Entry 5R1N (X-ray diffraction, 1.94 A resolution); this record covers chains A and B.

== Chain A ==
Protein: Pre-mRNA-splicing factor 8
Organism: Saccharomyces cerevisiae (strain ATCC 204508 / S288c)
Notes: fragment: yPrp8 RNaseH
Reference sequence: P33334 (PRP8_YEAST); numbering as in UniProt (aligned over 1836-2090)
Chain sequence (258 residues; numbered 1833 to 2090; the number before each row is that of its first residue):
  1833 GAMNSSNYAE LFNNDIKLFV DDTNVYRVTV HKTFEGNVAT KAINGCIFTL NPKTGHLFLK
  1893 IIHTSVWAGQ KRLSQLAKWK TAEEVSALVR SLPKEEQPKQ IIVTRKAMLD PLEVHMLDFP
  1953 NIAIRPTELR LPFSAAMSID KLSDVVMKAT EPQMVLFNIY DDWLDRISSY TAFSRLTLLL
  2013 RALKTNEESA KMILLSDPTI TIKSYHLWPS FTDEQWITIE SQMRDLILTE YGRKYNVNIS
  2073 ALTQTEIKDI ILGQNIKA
Disordered / not traced: 2070-2090
Sequence notes: expression tag (1833-1835)
Curated features (UniProtKB/Swiss-Prot):
  - mutagenesis: Asp1853 (D1853A: Alters protein folding. Severely impaired growth. Strongly reduced growth at 35 degrees Celsius; when associated with A-1854; D1853N: Reduced growth at 30 degrees Celsius ...), Asp1854 (D1854A: Reduced growth at 30 degrees Celsius. Strongly reduced growth at 16 degrees Celsius. Strongly reduced growth at 35 degrees Celsius; when associated with A-1853 ...), Thr1855 (T1855A: Reduced growth at 30 degrees Celsius. Strongly reduced growth at 16 degrees Celsius), Thr1936 (T1936A: Reduced growth at 30 degrees Celsius. Strongly reduced growth at 16 degrees Celsius), Arg1937 (R1937K: Severely impaired growth. Reduced growth at 30 degrees Celsius. Strongly reduced growth at 16 degrees Celsius)

== Chain B ==
Protein: A1 cistron-splicing factor AAR2
Organism: Saccharomyces cerevisiae (strain ATCC 204508 / S288c)
Notes: fragment: GAMA - Aar2(1-152) - SSSSS - Aar2(171-317); engineered mutation(s): L153_D170delinsSSSSS
Reference sequence: P32357 (AAR2_YEAST); aligned to UniProt positions 1-317 over residues 1-317
Chain sequence (308 residues; numbered -3 to 317; 13 numbers in that range are skipped by the numbering (no residue carries them; nothing is unmodelled there); the number before each row is that of its first residue; numbers below 1 keep their minus sign (Gly-3 is residue -3)):
    -3 GAMAMNTVPF TSAPIEVTIG IDQYSFNVKE NQPFHGIKDI PIGHVHVIHF QHADNSSMRY
    57 GYWFDCRMGN FYIQYDPKDG LYKMMEERDG AKFENIVHNF KERQMMVSYP KIDEDDTWYN
   117 LTEFVQMDKI RKIVRKDENQ FSYVDSSMTT VQENEL
   166 SSSSSDPAHS LNYTVINFKS REAIRPGHEM EDFLDKSYYL NTVMLQGIFK NSSNYFGELQ
   226 FAFLNAMFFG NYGSSLQWHA MIELICSSAT VPKHMLDKLD EILYYQIKTL PEQYSDILLN
   286 ERVWNICLYS SFQKNSLHNT EKIMENKYPE LL
Disordered / not traced: -3 to 0, 166-169
Sequence notes: expression tag (-3 to 0); conflict Ser166 (Leu153 in P32357), Ser167 (Lys154 in P32357), Ser170 (Leu157 in P32357)
Curated features (UniProtKB/Swiss-Prot):
  - region: Leu261 to Ile282 (Leucine-zipper)
  - modified residue: Ser253 (Phosphoserine), Thr274 (Phosphothreonine)

== Chain A / chain B interface ==
Pairs across the interface - 15 pairs, chain A then chain B:
  Gln1907(A) - Met195(B)
  Gln1907(A) - Leu199(B)
  Leu1908(A) - Met195(B)  hydrophobic
  Trp1911(A) - Glu194(B)
  Trp1911(A) - Met195(B)
  Trp1911(A) - Phe198(B)  hydrophobic
  Asp1942(A) - Lys184(B)  salt bridge
  Glu1945(A) - Lys184(B)  salt bridge
  Val1946(A) - Glu194(B)
  Val1946(A) - Phe198(B)  hydrophobic
  His1947(A) - Glu194(B)
  Leu1949(A) - Lys184(B)
  Leu1949(A) - Ser185(B)
  Leu1949(A) - Arg186(B)
  Asp1950(A) - Arg186(B)  salt bridge
Also at the interface, not in a pair above, chain B (8 interface residues in all): Ile189

== Overview ==
The interface between chain A and chain B involves 9 residues on one side and 8 on the other; the contacts
include 3 salt bridges. Polar pairs include Asp1942(A)-Lys184(B), Glu1945(A)-Lys184(B) and
Asp1950(A)-Arg186(B). Curated annotation (UniProt) lists 5 mutagenesis sites on chain A.
Here chain A is Pre-mRNA-splicing factor 8 and chain B is A1 cistron-splicing factor AAR2, both from
Saccharomyces cerevisiae (strain ATCC 204508 / S288c). Entry 5R1N (PanDDA analysis group deposition --
Auto-refined data of Aar2/RNaseH for ground state model 38, DMSO-free) was determined by X-ray diffraction
(same publication as 5QY1, 5QY2, 5QY3, 5QY4, 5QY5, 5QY6 and 128 further entries).
